PDB entry 5FQ8 | X-ray diffraction, 2.75 A resolution | chains A and G of the 9 polymer chains in the assembly

[Chain A]
Protein: Putative lipoprotein
Source organism: Bacteroides thetaiotaomicron
UniProt: Q8A5H6 (Q8A5H6_BACTN); residues 1-480 here correspond to UniProt positions 19-498 (UniProt number = residue number + 18)
Sequence (480 residues; numbered 1 to 480; the number before each row is that of its first residue):
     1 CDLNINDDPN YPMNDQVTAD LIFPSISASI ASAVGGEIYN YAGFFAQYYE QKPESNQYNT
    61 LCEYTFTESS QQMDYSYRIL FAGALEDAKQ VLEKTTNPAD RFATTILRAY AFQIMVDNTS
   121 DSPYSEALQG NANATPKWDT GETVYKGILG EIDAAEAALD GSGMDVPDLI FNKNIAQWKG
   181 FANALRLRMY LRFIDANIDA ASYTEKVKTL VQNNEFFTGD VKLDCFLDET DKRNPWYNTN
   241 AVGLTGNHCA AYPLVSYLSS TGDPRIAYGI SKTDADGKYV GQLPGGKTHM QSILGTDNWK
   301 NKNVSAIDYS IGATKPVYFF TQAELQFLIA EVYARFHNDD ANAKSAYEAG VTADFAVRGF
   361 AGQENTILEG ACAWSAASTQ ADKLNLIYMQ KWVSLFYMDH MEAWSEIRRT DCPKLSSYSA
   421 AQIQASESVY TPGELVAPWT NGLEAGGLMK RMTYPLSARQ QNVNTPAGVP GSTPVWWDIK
Covalently attached groups: 3-decanoyloxypropyl decanoate (KR0) linked to Cys1
Bound ions: Mg2+ site 1: Ala82 (shared with 2 residues of chain B); Mg2+ site 2: Arg408, Asp411, Asp478, Lys480
What the authors report for this chain:
  - conformationally variable residues (domain motion): Thr296 (from molecular simulation)

[Chain G]
Protein: BT_2262 (uncharacterised lipoprotein)
Source organism: Bacteroides thetaiotaomicron
UniProt: Q8A5H7 (Q8A5H7_BACTN); residues 1-212 here correspond to UniProt positions 19-230 (UniProt number = residue number + 18)
Sequence (212 residues; each row starts with the number of its first residue):
     1 CDKSTDDTSK VTYFVTLERE GDEKIVLEKG QPFVEPGYYA EMNGEDITES VQIKGSVDVN
    61 TPGIYNLVYA AYNEDGFAKT FTRTVYVADN TASPLKSGIY TVAEGSKRTA PSVVAFSGYE
   121 IVIFQMEPGI FYISDFLGGW YDQRAGYGPD YAMVGKFELN DDNTITPLES YVAGWGDSMD
   181 QMTNTLLDPA TGTLKWTVAY AGQLSFDIIV KQ

[Chain A / chain G interface]
Pairs across the interface (14):
  Ser260(A) - Ser112(G)
  Ser260(A) - Val114(G)
  Asp276(A) - Gly146(G)
  Lys278(A) - Arg144(G)
  Lys278(A) - Ala145(G)
  Lys278(A) - Gly146(G)
  Ala425(A) - Trp175(G)  hydrogen bond (backbone-side chain)
  Ser426(A) - Trp175(G)
  Glu427(A) - Tyr147(G)  hydrogen bond
  Glu427(A) - Trp175(G)
  Ser428(A) - Ala201(G)
  Ser428(A) - Gln203(G)  hydrogen bond (backbone-side chain)
  Ser428(A) - Leu204(G)
  Val429(A) - Gln203(G)
Also at the interface, not in a pair above, chain A (11 interface residues in all): Ser259, Ala371, Pro432
Also at the interface, not in a pair above, chain G (13 interface residues in all): Val113, Tyr141, Gln143

[Overview]
11 residues of chain A and 13 residues of chain G are in contact; the contacts include 3 hydrogen bonds. Polar
pairs include Ala425(A)-Trp175(G), Glu427(A)-Tyr147(G) and Ser428(A)-Gln203(G). Covalently linked
3-decanoyloxypropyl decanoate: at Cys1(A). Arg408(A), Asp411(A), Asp478(A) and Lys480(A) coordinate Mg2+ site
2. The paper reports conformational variability at Thr296(A).
Chain A is Putative lipoprotein and chain G is BT_2262 (uncharacterised lipoprotein), both from Bacteroides
thetaiotaomicron; the structure, Crystal structure of the SusCD complex BT2261-2264 from Bacteroides
thetaiotaomicron, was determined by X-ray diffraction together with 5FQ6, 5FQ7 and 5T4Y from the same study.
